PDB entry 8I8X | electron microscopy, 3.25 A resolution | chains A and C of the 5 polymer chains in the assembly

Chain A (and C):
Protein: Outer membrane porin C
From: Escherichia coli K-12
Notes: chain C of this document is another copy of the same molecule, construct and numbering; everything in this record applies to it too
UniProt: P06996 (OMPC_ECOLI); numbering as in UniProt (aligned over 22-367)
Amino-acid sequence (346 residues; each row starts with the number of its first residue):
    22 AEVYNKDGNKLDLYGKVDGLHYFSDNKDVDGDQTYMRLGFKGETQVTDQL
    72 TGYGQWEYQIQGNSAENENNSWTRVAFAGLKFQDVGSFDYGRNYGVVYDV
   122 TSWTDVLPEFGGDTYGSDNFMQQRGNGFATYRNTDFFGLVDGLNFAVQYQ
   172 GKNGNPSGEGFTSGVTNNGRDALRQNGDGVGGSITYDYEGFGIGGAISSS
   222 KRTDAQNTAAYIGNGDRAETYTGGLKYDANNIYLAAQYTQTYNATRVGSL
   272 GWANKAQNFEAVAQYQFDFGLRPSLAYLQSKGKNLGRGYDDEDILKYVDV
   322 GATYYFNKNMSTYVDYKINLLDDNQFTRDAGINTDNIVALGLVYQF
Unresolved in the structure: 22
Swiss-Prot annotation at these positions:
  - region: Gly116 to Gly133 (Loop L3)
  - binding site (Mg(2+)): Asn340, Leu342, Thr355
Residues lining bound ligands:
  - KDL ((2R,4R,5R,6R)-6-[(1R)-1,2-bis(oxidanyl)ethyl]-2-[(2R,4R,5R,6R)-6-[(1R)-1,2-bis(oxidanyl)ethyl]-2-carboxy-2-[[(2R,3S,4R,5R,6R)-5-[[(3R)-3-dodecanoyloxytetradecanoyl]amino]-6-[[(2R,3S,4R,5R,6R)-3-oxidanyl-5-[[(3R)-3-oxidanyltetradecanoyl]amino]-4-[(3R)-3-oxidanyltetradecanoyl]oxy-6-phosphonooxy-oxan-2-yl]methoxy]-3-phosphonooxy-4-[(3R)-3-tetradecanoyloxytetradecanoyl]oxy-oxan-2-yl]methoxy]-5-oxidanyl-oxan-4-yl]oxy-4,5-bis(oxidanyl)oxane-2-carboxylic acid), molecule 1: His42, Phe44, Ser45, Asp46, Lys48, Val335, Val359, Leu361, Gly362, Leu363
  - KDL, molecule 2: Phe109, Tyr111, Ala150, Thr151, Tyr152, Val168, Gln169, Tyr170, Lys173, Asp199, Val201, Lys222, Asp225, Arg238

Chain A / chain C interface:
Pairs across the interface - 58 pairs, chain A then chain C:
  Val24(A) - Val24(C)
  Tyr25(A) - Glu23(C)
  Asp28(A) - Lys329(C)  hydrogen bond (backbone-side chain)
  Asn30(A) - Asn330(C)  hydrogen bond
  Asn30(A) - Tyr365(C)  hydrogen bond
  Leu32(A) - Phe367(C)  hydrophobic
  Phe61(A) - Met57(C)  hydrophobic
  Phe61(A) - Leu59(C)  hydrophobic
  Phe61(A) - Phe367(C)  hydrophobic
  Gly63(A) - Tyr365(C)
  Glu64(A) - Tyr365(C)  hydrogen bond (backbone-side chain)
  Thr65(A) - Asn328(C)
  Thr65(A) - Asn330(C)
  Thr65(A) - Tyr365(C)
  Val67(A) - Phe327(C)
  Val67(A) - Asn328(C)
  Gly73(A) - Met331(C)
  Trp77(A) - Met57(C)  hydrogen bond
  Trp77(A) - Leu59(C)  hydrophobic
  Trp77(A) - Ile81(C)  hydrophobic
  Tyr79(A) - Ile81(C)  hydrophobic
  Tyr79(A) - Asn90(C)  hydrogen bond
  Tyr79(A) - Ser92(C)
  Ser92(A) - Asn90(C)  hydrogen bond (backbone-side chain)
  Trp93(A) - Glu87(C)
  Thr94(A) - Ile81(C)
  Gly100(A) - Leu363(C)
  Leu101(A) - Met331(C)  hydrophobic
  Tyr111(A) - Gly40(C)
  Tyr111(A) - Leu41(C)
  Tyr111(A) - His42(C)  hydrogen bond
  Tyr111(A) - Asp53(C)
  Arg113(A) - Glu87(C)  salt bridge
  Ser138(A) - Glu87(C)  hydrogen bond
  Asp139(A) - Glu87(C)
  Arg145(A) - Glu87(C)  salt bridge
  Asn147(A) - Gly83(C)
  Asn147(A) - Asn84(C)  hydrogen bond (side chain-backbone)
  Asn147(A) - Ser85(C)  hydrogen bond (side chain-backbone)
  Gly148(A) - Asp53(C)
  Ser178(A) - Asp49(C)  hydrogen bond
  Val186(A) - Lys48(C)
  Thr187(A) - Lys48(C)
  Thr187(A) - Asp51(C)  hydrogen bond (side chain-backbone)
  Thr187(A) - Gly52(C)
  Asn188(A) - Asp49(C)
  Asn188(A) - Val50(C)  hydrogen bond (side chain-backbone)
  Asn188(A) - Asp51(C)  hydrogen bond (backbone-backbone)
  Asn188(A) - Gly52(C)
  Asn188(A) - Asp53(C)  hydrogen bond (side chain-backbone)
  Asn188(A) - Gln54(C)
  Asn188(A) - Asn84(C)
  Asn189(A) - Asp53(C)  hydrogen bond
  Asn189(A) - Asn84(C)
  Arg191(A) - Ala86(C)
  Asp192(A) - Asn88(C)
  Arg195(A) - Glu87(C)
  Arg195(A) - Asn88(C)
Other interface residues (no listed pair), chain A (41 interface residues in all): Leu71, Tyr74, Gly75, Ala97, Ala99, Gly172, Asn174, Gly179
Other interface residues (no listed pair), chain C (35 interface residues in all): Leu34, Val38, Thr55, Gln366

Overview:
41 residues of chain A face 35 of chain C across their interface; the contacts include 17 hydrogen bonds and 2
salt bridges. Among the polar pairs are Arg113(A)-Glu87(C), Arg145(A)-Glu87(C) and Asp28(A)-Lys329(C). Ligands
of chain A: compound KDL.
Both chains are Outer membrane porin C (Escherichia coli K-12). Entry 8I8X (Cryo-EM Structure of
OmpC3-MlaA-MlaC Complex in MSP2N2 Nanodiscs) was determined by electron microscopy together with 8I8R from the
same study.
